PDB entry 1TMU | X-ray diffraction, 2.50 A resolution | chains L and H of the 3 polymer chains in the assembly

# Chain L
Name: Thrombin light chain
Organism: Homo sapiens
Notes: EC 3.4.21.5
UniProtKB: P00734 (THRB_HUMAN); aligned to UniProt positions 333-346 over residues 1-14 (the alignment contains insertions or deletions, so no single offset holds)
Amino-acid sequence (28 residues; row label = number of the first residue in the row; a row labelled like 14A-14K holds insertion residues (14A, then the next letters in order)):
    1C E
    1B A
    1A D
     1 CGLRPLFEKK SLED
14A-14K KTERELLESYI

# Chain H
Name: Thrombin heavy chain
Organism: Homo sapiens
Notes: EC 3.4.21.5
UniProtKB: P00734 (THRB_HUMAN); aligned to UniProt positions 364-620 over residues 16-245 (the alignment contains insertions or deletions, so no single offset holds)
Amino-acid sequence (259 residues; row label = number of the first residue in the row; note: 1 number in that range is skipped by the numbering (no residue carries it; nothing is unmodelled there); a row labelled like 60A-60I holds insertion residues (60A, then the next letters in order)):
    16 IVEGSDAEIG MSPWQVMLFR K
   36A S
    37 PQELLCGASL ISDRWVLTAA HCLL
60A-60I YPPWDKNFT
    61 ENDLLVRIGK HSRTRYE
   77A R
    78 NIEKISMLEK IYIHPRYNWR
   97A E
    98 NLDRDIALMK LKKPVAFSDY IHPVCLPDRE TA
129A-129C ASL
   130 LQAGYKGRVT GWGNLKETWT
149A-149E ANVGK
   150 GQPSVLQVVN LPIVERPVCK DSTRIRITDN MFCAG
  184A Y
   185 KP
186A-186D DEGK
   187 RGDACEGDSG GPFVMKSP
204A-204B FN
   205 NRWYQMGIVS WGE
   219 GCD
  221A R
   222 DGKYGFYTHV FRLKKWIQKV IDQFGE
Disordered / not traced: 246-247
Disulfides: Cys42-Cys58, Cys168-Cys182, Cys191-Cys220
Glycans and other covalent adducts: N-acetylglucosamine (NAG) linked to Asn60G
Residues lining bound ligands: 0G6 (D-phenylalanyl-N-[(2S,3S)-6-{[amino(iminio)methyl]amino}-1-chloro-2-hydroxyhexan-3-yl]-L-prolinamide): His57, Tyr60A, Trp60D, Glu97A, Asn98, Leu99, Ile174, Asp189, Ala190, Cys191, Glu192, Gly193, Asp194, Ser195, Val213, Ser214, Trp215, Gly216, Glu217, Gly219, Cys220, Gly226
Curated features (UniProtKB/Swiss-Prot):
  - region: Ala183 to Val200 (High affinity receptor-binding region which is also known as the TP508 peptide)
  - active site (Charge relay system): His57, Asp102, Ser195
  - glycosylation: Asn60G (N-linked (GlcNAc...) (complex) asparagine)

# How chain L and chain H interact
Inter-chain disulfides: Cys1(L)-Cys122(H)
Contacting residue pairs - 58 pairs, chain L then chain H:
  Cys1(L) with Val121(H); Cys122(H), disulfide; Arg206(H), hydrogen bond (backbone-side chain)
  Asp1A(L) with His119(H), hydrogen bond (backbone-side chain); Arg206(H)
  Ala1B(L) with Arg206(H), hydrogen bond (backbone-side chain)
  Glu1C(L) with Ser48(H); Asp49(H), hydrogen bond (side chain-backbone); Phe114(H); Pro120(H)
  Gly2(L) with Pro120(H), hydrogen bond (backbone-backbone); Val121(H); Cys122(H); Asn205(H); Arg206(H); Trp207(H), hydrogen bond (backbone-backbone)
  Leu3(L) with His119(H), hydrogen bond (backbone-side chain); Asn205(H)
  Arg4(L) with Gly25(H); Met26(H), hydrogen bond (side chain-backbone); Pro28(H); Trp29(H); Arg137(H); Trp207(H)
  Pro5(L) with Ser115(H); Asp116(H); His119(H)
  Leu6(L) with Ile24(H); Asp116(H)
  Phe7(L) with Glu23(H); Ile24(H); Gly25(H); Met26(H), hydrophobic
  Glu8(L) with Lys202(H), salt bridge; Asn205(H); Trp207(H), hydrogen bond
  Asp14(L) with Glu23(H); Met26(H); Arg137(H), salt bridge
  Lys14A(L) with Ser20(H); Asp21(H); Glu23(H), hydrogen bond (backbone-side chain); Met26(H)
  Thr14B(L) with Arg137(H), hydrogen bond; Asn159(H)
  Glu14C(L) with Lys202(H)
  Glu14E(L) with Lys135(H), salt bridge
  Leu14F(L) with Lys135(H); Asn159(H); Trp207(H), hydrophobic
  Ser14I(L) with Gly133(H); Tyr134(H); Lys135(H), hydrogen bond (side chain-backbone)
  Tyr14J(L) with Tyr134(H), hydrophobic; Lys135(H), hydrogen bond (side chain-backbone); Met201(H); Lys202(H), hydrogen bond (side chain-backbone); Pro204(H), hydrophobic
Interface residues without a listed pair, chain L (20 interface residues in all): Leu14G
Interface residues without a listed pair, chain H (33 interface residues in all): Ser27, Tyr117, Gly136, Val157, Tyr184A

# Overview
20 residues of chain L face 33 of chain H across their interface; the contacts include 1 disulfide bond, 14
hydrogen bonds and 3 salt bridges. Polar pairs include Glu8(L)-Lys202(H), Glu14E(L)-Lys135(H) and
Asp14(L)-Arg137(H). Chain H binds compound 0G6. N-acetylglucosamine is covalently linked to Asn60G(H).
Chain L is Thrombin light chain and chain H is Thrombin heavy chain, both from Homo sapiens; the structure,
Changes in interactions in complexes of hirudin derivatives and human alpha-thrombin due to different crystal
forms, was determined by X-ray diffraction, deposited together with 1TMT.
